8G01 - chains B and G of the 6 polymer chains in the assembly; structure by electron microscopy, 3.40 A resolution.

# Chain B (and G)
Molecule: GPE
From: Escherichia phage ID21
Notes: chain G of this document is another copy of the same molecule, construct and numbering; everything in this record applies to it too
UniProtKB: Q2LMB7 (Q2LMB7_9VIRU); numbering as in UniProt (aligned over 1-76)
Chain sequence (82 residues; row label = number of the first residue in the row):
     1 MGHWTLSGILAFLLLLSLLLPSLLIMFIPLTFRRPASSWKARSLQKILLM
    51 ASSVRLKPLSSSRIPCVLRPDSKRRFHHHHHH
Unresolved in the structure: 66-82
Sequence notes: expression tag (77-82)

# Interface between chain B and chain G
Contacting residue pairs - 10 pairs, chain B then chain G:
  I47(B) with V54(G), hydrophobic
  L48(B) with L56(G), hydrophobic
  M50(B) with S52(G), hydrogen bond (backbone-side chain)
  A51(B) with S52(G); V54(G), hydrophobic
  S53(B) with M50(G), hydrogen bond (side chain-backbone)
  V54(B) with I47(G)
  R55(B) with S52(G), hydrogen bond (side chain-backbone); V54(G), hydrogen bond (side chain-backbone)
  L56(B) with L48(G), hydrophobic
Also at the interface, not in a pair above, chain G (8 interface residues in all): A51, R55

# Overview
Chain B and chain G each contribute 8 residues to their interface, with 4 hydrogen bonds. Among the polar
pairs are M50(B)-S52(G), S53(B)-M50(G) and R55(B)-S52(G).
Chain B and chain G are both GPE (Escherichia phage ID21); the structure, YES Complex - E. coli MraY, Protein
E ID21, E. coli SlyD, was determined by electron microscopy together with 8G02 from the same study.
